Entry 7OEN (electron microscopy, 3.20 A resolution); this record covers chains B and C of the 6 polymer chains in the assembly.

# Chain B (and C)
Molecule: Capsid protein
From: Hepatitis B virus genotype D subtype ayw (isolate France/Tiollais/1979)
Notes: chain C of this document is another copy of the same molecule, construct and numbering; everything in this record applies to it too
Reference sequence: P03146 (CAPSD_HBVD3); residues 1-183 here = UniProt positions 1-183
Chain sequence (183 residues; each row starts with the number of its first residue):
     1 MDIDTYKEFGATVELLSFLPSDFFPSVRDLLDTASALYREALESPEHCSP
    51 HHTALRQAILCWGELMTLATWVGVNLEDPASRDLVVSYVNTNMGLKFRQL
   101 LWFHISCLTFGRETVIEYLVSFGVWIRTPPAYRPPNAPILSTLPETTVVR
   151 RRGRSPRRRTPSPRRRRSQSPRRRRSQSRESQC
Unresolved in the structure: 151-183 (chain C: 145-183)
Differences from the reference sequence: engineered mutation Thr5 (Pro in P03146)
Swiss-Prot annotation at these positions:
  - region: Ser155 to Gln177 (3 X 8 AA repeats of S-P-R-R-R-[PR]-S-Q), Gln177 to Cys183 (RNA binding)
  - motif: Arg158 to Arg175 (Bipartite nuclear localization signal)
  - modified residue (Phosphoserine): Ser155, Ser162, Ser170
  - natural variant: Thr33 (T33N: In strain: Latvia), Ala80 (A80I: In strain: Latvia), Phe97 (F97L: Frequent mutation in chronic HBV carriers)
  - mutagenesis: Ser155 (S155A: Complete loss of replication), Ser162 (S162A: Complete loss of pregenomic RNA encapsidation and replication), Ser170 (S170A: Partial loss of replication)
From the paper describing this entry:
  - mutagenesis - P5T (74 +/- 5 uM): unchanged binding to Gsllgrmkga
  - mutagenesis - P5T (Tm 86.2 degC): decreased stability

# Interface between chain B and chain C
Pairs across the interface (39; chain B residue first):
  Pro20(B) - Tyr132(C)
  Asp22(B) - Pro129(C)
  Asp22(B) - Tyr132(C)  hydrogen bond
  Phe23(B) - Pro129(C)
  Phe23(B) - Tyr132(C)  hydrophobic
  Pro25(B) - Arg127(C)
  Asp29(B) - Arg127(C)
  Thr33(B) - Phe18(C)
  Thr33(B) - Arg127(C)
  Ser35(B) - Glu14(C)  hydrogen bond
  Ala36(B) - Phe18(C)  hydrophobic
  Leu37(B) - Phe18(C)  hydrophobic
  Arg39(B) - Glu14(C)  salt bridge
  Phe122(B) - Tyr132(C)  hydrophobic
  Ala137(B) - Tyr132(C)  hydrophobic
  Ile139(B) - Tyr132(C)
  Ile139(B) - Arg133(C)
  Ile139(B) - Pro134(C)
  Thr142(B) - Ser121(C)
  Leu143(B) - Ser121(C)
  Leu143(B) - Pro138(C)  hydrophobic
  Glu145(B) - Asn136(C)
  Thr146(B) - Asn136(C)
  Thr147(B) - Pro134(C)
  Thr147(B) - Asn136(C)  hydrogen bond
  Thr147(B) - Ala137(C)  hydrogen bond (side chain-backbone)
  Thr147(B) - Pro138(C)
  Thr147(B) - Ile139(C)  hydrogen bond (backbone-backbone)
  Val148(B) - Ile139(C)
  Val148(B) - Ser141(C)
  Val149(B) - Thr114(C)
  Val149(B) - Tyr118(C)  hydrophobic
  Val149(B) - Ile139(C)  hydrogen bond (backbone-backbone)
  Val149(B) - Leu140(C)
  Val149(B) - Ser141(C)  hydrogen bond (backbone-backbone)
  Arg150(B) - Thr114(C)
  Arg150(B) - Ser141(C)
  Arg150(B) - Leu143(C)  hydrogen bond (side chain-backbone)
  Arg150(B) - Pro144(C)
Other interface residues (no listed pair), chain B (25 interface residues in all): Phe24, Asp32, Ser141, Pro144
Other interface residues (no listed pair), chain C (22 interface residues in all): Leu15, Val120, Val124, Ala131

# Summary
The interface between chain B and chain C involves 25 residues on one side and 22 on the other; the contacts
include 8 hydrogen bonds and 1 salt bridge. Among the polar pairs are Arg39(B)-Glu14(C), Asp22(B)-Tyr132(C)
and Ser35(B)-Glu14(C). From the paper: P5T of chain B reduces stability; P5T of chain B leaves binding to
Gsllgrmkga unchanged.
Both chains are Capsid protein (Hepatitis B virus genotype D subtype ayw (isolate France/Tiollais/1979)).
Entry 7OEN (Hepatitis B core protein mutant P5T with bound GSLLGRMKGA) was determined by electron microscopy
(same publication as 7OD6, 7OD7, 7OD8, 7OEV and 7OEW).
